PDB entry 5LOZ | X-ray diffraction, 1.95 A resolution | chain A

# Chain A
Name: Epsin-1
Organism: Saccharomyces cerevisiae
Notes: fragment: enth domain, residues 17-150
UniProtKB: Q12518 (ENT1_YEAST); residues 17-150 here = UniProt positions 17-150
Sequence (137 residues; each row starts with the number of its first residue; note: 17 numbers in that range are skipped by the numbering (no residue carries them; nothing is unmodelled there); numbers below 1 keep their minus sign (Met-3 is residue -3)):
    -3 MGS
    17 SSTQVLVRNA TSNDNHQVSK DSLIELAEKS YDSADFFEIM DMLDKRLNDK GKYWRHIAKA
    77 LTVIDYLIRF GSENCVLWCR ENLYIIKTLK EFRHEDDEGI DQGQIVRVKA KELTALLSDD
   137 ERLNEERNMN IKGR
Sequence notes: expression tag (-3 to -1)
What the authors report for this chain:
  - mutagenesis - E41R/E44R: decreased catalytic activity on Ub

# Summary
The paper reports that E41R/E44R reduce catalytic activity on Ub.
Chain A is Epsin-1 (Saccharomyces cerevisiae); the structure, Structure of yeast ENT1 enth domain, was
determined by X-ray diffraction, deposited together with 5LP0.
